Entry 5FVF (X-ray diffraction, 2.75 A resolution); this record covers chains C and D of the 4 polymer chains in the assembly.

# Chain C (and D)
Protein: Green to red photoconvertible GFP-like protein EosFP
Organism: Lobophyllia hemprichii
Notes: chain D of this document is another copy of the same molecule, construct and numbering; everything in this record applies to it too
UniProtKB: Q5S6Z9 (Q5S6Z9_LOBHE); aligned to UniProt positions 1-223 over residues 1-223
Chain sequence (223 residues; each row starts with the number of its first residue; note: 2 numbers in that range are skipped by the numbering (no residue carries them; nothing is unmodelled there); numbers below 1 keep their minus sign (His-1 is residue -1)):
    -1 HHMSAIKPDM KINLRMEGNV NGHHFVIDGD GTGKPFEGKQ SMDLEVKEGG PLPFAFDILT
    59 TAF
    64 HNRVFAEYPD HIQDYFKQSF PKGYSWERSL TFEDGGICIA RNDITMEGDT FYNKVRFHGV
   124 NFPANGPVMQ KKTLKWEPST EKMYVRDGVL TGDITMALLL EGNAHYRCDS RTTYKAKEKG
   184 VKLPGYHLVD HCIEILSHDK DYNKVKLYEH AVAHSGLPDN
Not modelled in the structure: -1 to 0
Construct notes: expression tag (-1 to 0); chromophore (64, 64, 64); engineered mutation Ser173 (Phe in Q5S6Z9), Leu191 (Phe in Q5S6Z9)
Modified / non-standard residues: His64 (chromophore; 5SQ)
Covalently attached groups: covalent link Phe61-His64

# Interface between chain C and chain D
Contacting residue pairs (35):
  Asn17(C) - Arg104(D)  hydrogen bond
  Asn19(C) - Glu90(D)
  Asn19(C) - Arg104(D)
  Gly20(C) - Glu90(D)  hydrogen bond (backbone-side chain)
  Gly20(C) - Arg104(D)
  Glu90(C) - Asn19(D)
  Glu90(C) - Gly20(D)  hydrogen bond (side chain-backbone)
  Glu90(C) - Val123(D)
  Glu90(C) - Asn124(D)  hydrogen bond (side chain-backbone)
  Arg91(C) - Val123(D)
  Ser92(C) - Ile100(D)
  Ser92(C) - Asn124(D)
  Gly98(C) - Arg174(D)
  Ile100(C) - Ser92(D)
  Ile100(C) - Ile102(D)
  Ile102(C) - Ile102(D)  hydrophobic
  Ile102(C) - His121(D)
  Arg104(C) - Asn17(D)
  Arg104(C) - His121(D)
  His121(C) - Ile102(D)
  His121(C) - Arg104(D)
  His121(C) - His121(D)  hydrogen bond
  Gly122(C) - Arg104(D)
  Val123(C) - Glu90(D)
  Val123(C) - Arg91(D)
  Val123(C) - Ile102(D)  hydrophobic
  Asn124(C) - Glu90(D)  hydrogen bond (backbone-side chain)
  Asn124(C) - Arg174(D)  hydrogen bond (side chain-backbone)
  Asn124(C) - Thr176(D)  hydrogen bond
  Pro126(C) - Asp150(D)
  Asp150(C) - Pro126(D)
  Asp150(C) - Ala127(D)  hydrogen bond (side chain-backbone)
  Asp150(C) - Asn128(D)  hydrogen bond
  Arg174(C) - Asn124(D)  hydrogen bond (backbone-side chain)
  Thr176(C) - Asn124(D)  hydrogen bond
Interface residues without a listed pair, chain C (24 interface residues in all): Val18, Thr94, Asp97, Cys101, Ala103, Lys178
Interface residues without a listed pair, chain D (20 interface residues in all): Thr94, Ala103

# In short
24 residues of chain C and 20 residues of chain D are in contact; the contacts include 12 hydrogen bonds.
Polar pairs include Asn17(C)-Arg104(D), Gly20(C)-Glu90(D) and Glu90(C)-Asn124(D).
Chain C and chain D are both Green to red photoconvertible GFP-like protein EosFP (Lobophyllia hemprichii);
the structure, Room temperature structure of IrisFP, was determined by X-ray diffraction, deposited together
with 5FVG and 5FVI.
